5J3Y - chains A and B; structure by X-ray diffraction, 3.29 A resolution.

# Chain A
Molecule: mRNA-decapping enzyme subunit 1
Organism: Schizosaccharomyces pombe (strain 972 / ATCC 24843)
Reference sequence: Q9P805 (DCP1_SCHPO); residues 1-127 here = UniProt positions 1-127
Sequence (130 residues; numbered -2 to 127; the number before each row is that of its first residue; numbers below 1 keep their minus sign (Gly-2 is residue -2)):
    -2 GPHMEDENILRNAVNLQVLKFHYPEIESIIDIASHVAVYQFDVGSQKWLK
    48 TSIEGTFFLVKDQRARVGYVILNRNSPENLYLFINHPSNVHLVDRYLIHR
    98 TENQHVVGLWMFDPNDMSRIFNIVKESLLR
Disordered / not traced: -2, 125-127
Construct notes: expression tag (-2 to 0)

# Chain B
Molecule: mRNA decapping complex subunit 2
Organism: Schizosaccharomyces pombe (strain 972 / ATCC 24843)
Notes: EC 3.6.1.62
Reference sequence: O13828 (DCP2_SCHPO); numbering as in UniProt (aligned over 1-242)
Sequence (242 residues; row label = number of the first residue in the row):
     1 MSFTNATFSQVLDDLSARFILNLPAEEQSSVERLCFQIEQAHWFYEDFIR
    51 AQNDQLPSLGLRVFSAKLFAHCPLLWKWSKVHEEAFDDFLRYKTRIPVRG
   101 AIMLDMSMQQCVLVKGWKASSGWGFPKGKIDKDESDVDCAIREVYEETGF
   151 DCSSRINPNEFIDMTIRGQNVRLYIIPGISLDTRFESRTRKEISKIEWHN
   201 LMDLPTFKKNKPQTMKNKFYMVIPFLAPLKKWIKKRNIANNT
Curated features (UniProtKB/Swiss-Prot):
  - motif: Gly128 to Gly149 (Nudix box)
  - binding site (ATP): Arg167, Tyr220

# Interface between chain A and chain B
Pairs across the interface (41):
  Pro-1(A) - Trp76(B)  hydrophobic
  Met1(A) - Pro73(B)
  Met1(A) - Leu74(B)  hydrophobic
  Glu4(A) - Leu74(B)
  Glu4(A) - Lys77(B)  salt bridge
  Arg8(A) - Leu21(B)  hydrogen bond (side chain-backbone)
  Arg8(A) - Gln28(B)
  Arg8(A) - Leu74(B)
  Val11(A) - Leu21(B)  hydrophobic
  Asn12(A) - Ala17(B)
  Asn12(A) - Asn22(B)  hydrogen bond
  Gln14(A) - Asp13(B)
  Val15(A) - Asp13(B)
  Val15(A) - Asp14(B)
  Phe18(A) - Ala6(B)  hydrophobic
  Phe18(A) - Gln10(B)
  His19(A) - Ser2(B)  hydrogen bond
  His19(A) - Phe3(B)
  His19(A) - Asp14(B)  salt bridge
  Ile29(A) - Asn22(B)
  Ser31(A) - Asn22(B)
  Ser31(A) - Pro24(B)
  Thr53(A) - Arg18(B)
  Thr53(A) - Asn22(B)
  Phe55(A) - Asn22(B)
  Leu69(A) - Arg18(B)
  Asn70(A) - Arg18(B)  hydrogen bond (backbone-side chain)
  Asn70(A) - Phe44(B)
  Arg71(A) - Arg18(B)  hydrogen bond (side chain-backbone)
  Arg71(A) - Phe19(B)  hydrogen bond (side chain-backbone)
  Arg71(A) - Leu23(B)
  Arg71(A) - Gln37(B)
  Arg71(A) - Trp43(B)
  Arg71(A) - Phe44(B)
  Asn72(A) - Trp43(B)
  Asn72(A) - Phe48(B)
  Ser73(A) - Arg18(B)
  Ser73(A) - Phe44(B)
  Pro74(A) - Phe44(B)
  Pro74(A) - Phe48(B)
  Asn76(A) - Arg18(B)  hydrogen bond
Interface residues without a listed pair, chain A (22 interface residues in all): Leu7
Interface residues without a listed pair, chain B (25 interface residues in all): Asn5, Gln52, Arg167

# Overview
22 residues of chain A face 25 of chain B across their interface, with 7 hydrogen bonds and 2 salt bridges.
Polar contacts include Glu4(A)-Lys77(B), His19(A)-Asp14(B) and Arg8(A)-Leu21(B). UniProt lists ATP-binding
residues Arg167(B) and Tyr220(B) on chain B.
Chain A is mRNA-decapping enzyme subunit 1 and chain B is mRNA decapping complex subunit 2, both from
Schizosaccharomyces pombe (strain 972 / ATCC 24843); the structure, Crystal structure of S. pombe Dcp2:Dcp1
mRNA decapping complex, was determined by X-ray diffraction, deposited together with 5J3Q and 5J3T.
